5SVU - chains B and A; structure by X-ray diffraction, 2.60 A resolution.

== Chain B (and A) ==
Molecule: Adagio protein 1
Organism: Arabidopsis thaliana
Notes: fragment: LOV domain; chain A of this document is another copy of the same molecule, construct and numbering; everything in this record applies to it too
Reference sequence: Q94BT6 (ADO1_ARATH); residues 1-137 here correspond to UniProt positions 29-165 (UniProt number = residue number + 28)
Amino-acid sequence (137 residues; row label = number of the first residue in the row):
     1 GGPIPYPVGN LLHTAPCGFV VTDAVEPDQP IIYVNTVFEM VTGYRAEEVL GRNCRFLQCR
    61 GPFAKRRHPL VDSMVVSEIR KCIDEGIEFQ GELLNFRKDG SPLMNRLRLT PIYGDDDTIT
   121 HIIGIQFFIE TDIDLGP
Not modelled in the structure: 1-2 (chain A: 1-12, 134-137)
Construct notes: engineered mutation R52 (Gly80 in Q94BT6)
Residues lining bound ligands: FMN (flavin mononucleotide): V20, T22, Q29, N53, C54, R55, L57, Q58, V76, I79, R80, I83, L93, N95, N105, L107, L109, I122, I123, G124, Q126
Curated features (UniProtKB/Swiss-Prot):
  - modified residue: C54 (S-4a-FMN cysteine)
Reported in the primary citation:
  - mutagenesis - V20I: decreased binding to GI
  - mutagenesis - G18S: increased binding to GI

== How chain B and chain A interact ==
Contacting residue pairs (57; chain B residue first):
  Y6(B) - R45(A)  hydrogen bond (backbone-side chain)
  Y6(B) - E47(A)  hydrogen bond
  P7(B) - R45(A)
  V8(B) - T36(A)
  V8(B) - E39(A)
  V8(B) - M40(A)  hydrophobic
  V8(B) - R45(A)
  G9(B) - T36(A)
  G9(B) - E39(A)  hydrogen bond (backbone-side chain)
  N10(B) - E47(A)  hydrogen bond
  L11(B) - Y33(A)
  L11(B) - A46(A)  hydrophobic
  L11(B) - E47(A)
  L12(B) - Y33(A)
  T14(B) - I32(A)
  T14(B) - Y33(A)
  A15(B) - Y33(A)  hydrophobic
  P16(B) - V21(A)  hydrophobic
  P16(B) - Y33(A)
  F19(B) - F19(A)  hydrophobic
  F19(B) - I123(A)  hydrophobic
  V21(B) - P16(A)  hydrophobic
  V21(B) - F19(A)  hydrophobic
  Y33(B) - T14(A)
  Y33(B) - A15(A)
  Y33(B) - P16(A)
  A46(B) - H13(A)
  L50(B) - H13(A)
  E88(B) - E88(A)
  Q90(B) - P111(A)
  Q90(B) - I112(A)
  Q90(B) - Y113(A)  hydrogen bond (side chain-backbone)
  R106(B) - Y113(A)
  R106(B) - G114(A)
  R106(B) - D115(A)  salt bridge
  R108(B) - E88(A)  salt bridge
  R108(B) - T110(A)  hydrogen bond
  R108(B) - P111(A)  hydrogen bond (side chain-backbone)
  R108(B) - I112(A)
  R108(B) - Y113(A)
  T110(B) - E88(A)  hydrogen bond
  T110(B) - R108(A)  hydrogen bond
  T110(B) - T110(A)
  T110(B) - I125(A)
  P111(B) - Q90(A)
  P111(B) - R108(A)  hydrogen bond (backbone-side chain)
  I112(B) - Q90(A)
  I112(B) - R108(A)
  I112(B) - F127(A)  hydrophobic
  Y113(B) - Q90(A)  hydrogen bond (backbone-side chain)
  Y113(B) - R106(A)
  Y113(B) - R108(A)
  G114(B) - R106(A)
  D115(B) - R106(A)  salt bridge
  I123(B) - F19(A)  hydrophobic
  I125(B) - I123(A)  hydrophobic
  F127(B) - I112(A)  hydrophobic
Interface residues without a listed pair, chain B (31 interface residues in all): C17, I32, H121
Interface residues without a listed pair, chain A (30 interface residues in all): C17, L50, H121

== Summary ==
31 residues of chain B and 30 residues of chain A are in contact, with 11 hydrogen bonds and 3 salt bridges.
Among the polar pairs are R106(B)-D115(A), R108(B)-E88(A) and Y6(B)-R45(A). Bound to chain B: flavin
mononucleotide. From the paper: V20I of chain B reduces binding to GI; G18S of chain B increases binding to
GI.
Both chains are Adagio protein 1 (Arabidopsis thaliana). Entry 5SVU (Structure and kinetics of the LOV domain
of ZEITLUPE determine its circadian function in Arabidopsis) was determined by X-ray diffraction together with
5SVG, 5SVV and 5SVW from the same study.
